PDB entry 9DXT | electron microscopy, 3.75 A resolution | chains B and C of the 4 polymer chains in the assembly

== Chain B (and C) ==
Molecule: Glutamate receptor ionotropic, kainate 2
Source organism: Rattus norvegicus
Notes: chain C of this document is another copy of the same molecule, construct and numbering; everything in this record applies to it too
UniProtKB: P42260 (GRIK2_RAT); numbering as in UniProt (aligned over 1-908)
Sequence (908 residues; numbered 1 to 908; the number before each row is that of its first residue):
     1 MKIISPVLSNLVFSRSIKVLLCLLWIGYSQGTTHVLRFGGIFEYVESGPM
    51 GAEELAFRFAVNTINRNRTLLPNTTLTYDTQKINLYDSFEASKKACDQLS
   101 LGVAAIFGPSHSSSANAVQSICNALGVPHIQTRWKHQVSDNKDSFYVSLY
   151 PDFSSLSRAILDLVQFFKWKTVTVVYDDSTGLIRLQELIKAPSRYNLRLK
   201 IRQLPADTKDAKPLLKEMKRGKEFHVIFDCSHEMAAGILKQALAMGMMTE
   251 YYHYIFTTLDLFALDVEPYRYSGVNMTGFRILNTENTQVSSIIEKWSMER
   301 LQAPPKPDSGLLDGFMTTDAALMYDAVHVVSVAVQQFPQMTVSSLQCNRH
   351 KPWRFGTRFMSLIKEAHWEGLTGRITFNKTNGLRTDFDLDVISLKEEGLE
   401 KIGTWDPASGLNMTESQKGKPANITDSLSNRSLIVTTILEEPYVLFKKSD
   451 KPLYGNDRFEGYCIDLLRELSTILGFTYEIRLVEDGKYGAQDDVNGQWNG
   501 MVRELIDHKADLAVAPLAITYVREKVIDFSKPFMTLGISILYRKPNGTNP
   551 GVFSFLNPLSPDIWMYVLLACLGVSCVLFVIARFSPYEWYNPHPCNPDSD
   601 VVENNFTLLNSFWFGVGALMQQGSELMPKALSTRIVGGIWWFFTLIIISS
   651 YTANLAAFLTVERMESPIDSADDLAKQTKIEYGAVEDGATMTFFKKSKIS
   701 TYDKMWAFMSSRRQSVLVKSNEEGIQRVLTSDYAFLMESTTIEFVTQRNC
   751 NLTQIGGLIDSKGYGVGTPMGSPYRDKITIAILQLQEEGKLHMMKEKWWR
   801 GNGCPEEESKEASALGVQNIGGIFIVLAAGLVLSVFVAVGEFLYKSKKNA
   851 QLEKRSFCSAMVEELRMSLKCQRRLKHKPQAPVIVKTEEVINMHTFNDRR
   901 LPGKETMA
Not modelled in the structure: 1-428, 875-908
Sequence notes: conflict Val-567 (Ile in P42260), Cys-571 (Tyr in P42260)
Cystine bridges: Cys-750/Cys-804
Ligand contacts:
  - 2J9 (4-cyclopropyl-7-fluoro-3,4-dihydro-2H-1,2,4-benzothiadiazine 1,1-dioxide), molecule 1: Ile-519, Pro-532, Met-534, Thr-535, Ser-761, Lys-762, Gly-763
  - 2J9, molecule 2: Lys-531, Pro-532, Phe-533, Met-534, Thr-535, Leu-783, Gln-786, Leu-791
  - A1BDT (N,N'-[butane-1,4-diylbis(azanediylpropane-3,1-diyl)]bis[3-(3,4-dihydroxyphenyl)propanamide]): Gln-621, Gln-622, Gly-623, Glu-625, Leu-645, Ile-648
  - N-acetylglucosamine (NAG; 2-acetamido-2-deoxy-beta-D-glucopyranose), molecule 1: Arg-543, Asn-546, Thr-548
  - N-acetylglucosamine (NAG), molecule 2: Arg-543, Leu-729, Thr-730
  - N-acetylglucosamine (NAG), molecule 3: Arg-543, Cys-750, Asn-751, Glu-806
Curated features (UniProtKB/Swiss-Prot):
  - binding site (L-glutamate): Pro-516, Ala-518, Arg-523, Ala-689, Thr-690, Glu-738
  - modified residue (Phosphoserine): Ser-846, Ser-868
  - glycosylation (N-linked (GlcNAc...) asparagine): Asn-67, Asn-73, Asn-275, Asn-378, Asn-412, Asn-423, Asn-430, Asn-546, Asn-751
  - cross-link: Lys-886 (Glycyl lysine isopeptide (Lys-Gly) (interchain with G-Cter in SUMO1))
  - natural variant: Cys-571 (Y571C: In RNA edited version; this construct carries the variant), Gln-621 (Q621R: In RNA edited version)
  - mutagenesis: Asn-751 (N751Q: Loss of glycosylation), Val-883 (V883A: Abolishes interaction with KLHL17. Abolishes actinfilin-mediated degradation), Ile-884 (I884A: Abolishes interaction with KLHL17. Abolishes actinfilin-mediated degradation), Lys-886 (K886R: Abolishes sumoylation. Loss of kainate-mediated endocytosis)
What the authors report for this chain:
  - binding site for A1BDT: Gln-621, Gln-622, Gly-623, Ser-624, Glu-625, Leu-645, Ile-648, Thr-652

== Chain B / chain C interface ==
Residue-residue contacts (118):
  Ile-519(B) with Lys-531(C); Leu-783(C), hydrophobic
  Thr-520(B) with Glu-787(C)
  Tyr-521(B) with Ile-780(C), hydrophobic; Glu-787(C), hydrogen bond (backbone-side chain)
  Ser-530(B) with Lys-531(C)
  Lys-531(B) with Glu-524(C); Phe-529(C), hydrogen bond (side chain-backbone); Ser-530(C), hydrogen bond (side chain-backbone)
  Thr-535(B) with Ser-761(C)
  Asn-557(B) with Ala-814(C)
  Pro-558(B) with Leu-815(C)
  Leu-559(B) with Leu-815(C)
  Ser-560(B) with Leu-815(C), hydrogen bond (backbone-backbone); Gly-816(C)
  Asp-562(B) with Val-817(C)
  Ile-563(B) with Leu-815(C); Gly-816(C); Val-817(C), hydrophobic; Ile-820(C), hydrophobic
  Tyr-566(B) with Val-817(C), hydrophobic
  Val-567(B) with Phe-824(C), hydrophobic
  Ala-570(B) with Leu-827(C), hydrophobic
  Val-574(B) with Leu-827(C), hydrophobic; Leu-831(C), hydrophobic
  Val-577(B) with Leu-831(C), hydrophobic
  Ile-581(B) with Ser-834(C); Val-835(C), hydrophobic; Ala-838(C), hydrophobic
  Arg-583(B) with Met-867(C)
  Phe-584(B) with Ala-838(C); Phe-842(C), hydrophobic
  Pro-586(B) with Glu-841(C); Lys-845(C)
  Tyr-587(B) with Glu-841(C); Tyr-844(C); Lys-845(C)
  Trp-589(B) with Arg-866(C); Met-867(C), hydrophobic; Arg-874(C)
  Pro-594(B) with Pro-594(C)
  Cys-595(B) with Pro-594(C); Asn-596(C)
  Asp-600(B) with Arg-874(C), salt bridge
  Val-602(B) with Gln-872(C); Arg-874(C)
  Glu-603(B) with Gln-872(C)
  Asn-604(B) with Gln-872(C), hydrogen bond (side chain-backbone)
  Ala-618(B) with Gln-622(C), hydrogen bond (backbone-side chain)
  Gln-621(B) with Met-620(C); Gln-622(C)
  Met-627(B) with Trp-613(C); Gly-623(C); Ser-624(C); Glu-625(C)
  Pro-628(B) with Trp-613(C)
  Leu-631(B) with Leu-609(C), hydrophobic
  Ser-632(B) with Ser-834(C), hydrogen bond (backbone-side chain); Ala-838(C)
  Arg-634(B) with Leu-609(C); Asn-610(C), hydrogen bond; Trp-613(C)
  Ile-635(B) with Gly-830(C)
  Val-636(B) with Ser-834(C)
  Gly-638(B) with Met-620(C)
  Ile-639(B) with Val-826(C); Leu-827(C), hydrophobic; Gly-830(C)
  Trp-640(B) with Leu-827(C), hydrophobic
  Trp-641(B) with Trp-613(C), hydrophobic; Gly-617(C); Met-620(C), hydrophobic; Gln-622(C), hydrogen bond
  Phe-642(B) with Met-620(C), hydrogen bond (backbone-side chain); Ile-823(C), hydrophobic
  Phe-643(B) with Ile-823(C), hydrophobic; Phe-824(C), hydrophobic
  Leu-645(B) with Ile-648(C), hydrophobic
  Ile-646(B) with Phe-555(C), hydrophobic; Tyr-651(C); Ile-823(C), hydrophobic
  Ile-647(B) with Ile-820(C), hydrophobic
  Ser-649(B) with Tyr-651(C); Thr-652(C)
  Ser-650(B) with Leu-655(C)
  Ala-653(B) with Leu-655(C); Ala-656(C); Leu-659(C), hydrophobic
  Asn-654(B) with Leu-659(C); Leu-815(C)
  Ala-657(B) with Thr-660(C); Arg-663(C), hydrogen bond (backbone-side chain)
  Phe-658(B) with Arg-663(C); Ser-813(C); Ala-814(C)
  Val-661(B) with Arg-663(C), hydrogen bond (backbone-side chain)
  Glu-662(B) with Arg-663(C)
  Arg-663(B) with Arg-663(C); Ser-813(C)
  Lys-696(B) with Glu-787(C), salt bridge
  Lys-698(B) with Glu-788(C), hydrogen bond (side chain-backbone)
  Asp-760(B) with Gln-786(C)
  Arg-775(B) with Arg-775(C)
  Asp-776(B) with Arg-775(C), salt bridge
  Thr-779(B) with Glu-524(C)
  Ile-780(B) with Glu-524(C); Lys-525(C)
  Leu-783(B) with Ile-519(C), hydrophobic; Thr-520(C); Glu-524(C)
  Gln-784(B) with Tyr-521(C)
  Gln-786(B) with Asp-760(C); Ser-761(C), hydrogen bond (side chain-backbone)
  Glu-787(B) with Tyr-521(C)
  Glu-788(B) with Lys-698(C), salt bridge
  His-792(B) with Ile-699(C)
  Met-793(B) with Lys-698(C); Ile-699(C), hydrophobic
Interface residues without a listed pair, chain B (79 interface residues in all): Glu-524, Lys-525, Pro-532, Leu-619, Thr-644, Thr-652, Thr-660, Ile-699, Ser-761
Interface residues without a listed pair, chain C (74 interface residues in all): Pro-532, Thr-535, Cys-595, Gln-621, Met-664, Lys-696, Asp-776, Gln-784, Met-793, Leu-833, Val-837, Glu-864, Cys-871

== Summary ==
The interface between chain B and chain C involves 79 residues on one side and 74 on the other, with 14
hydrogen bonds and 4 salt bridges. Polar pairs include Asp-600(B)/Arg-874(C), Lys-696(B)/Glu-787(C) and
Asp-776(B)/Arg-775(C). The paper reports a binding site for A1BDT at Gln-621(B), Gln-622(B) and Gly-623(B)
among others.
Both chains are Glutamate receptor ionotropic, kainate 2 (Rattus norvegicus). Entry 9DXT (Ligand-binding and
transmembrane domains of kainate receptor GluK2 in complex with positive allosteric modulator BPAM-344 and
...) was determined by electron microscopy together with 9DXQ, 9DXR and 9DXS from the same study.
